6UPH - chains B and J of the 10 polymer chains in the assembly; structure by electron microscopy, 2.70 A resolution.

[Chain B]
Name: Histone H4
Organism: Kluyveromyces lactis (strain ATCC 8585 / CBS 2359 / DSM 70799 / NBRC 1267 / NRRL Y-1140 / WM37)
UniProtKB: Q6CMU6 (Q6CMU6_KLULA); residues 1-103 here = UniProt positions 1-103
Amino-acid sequence (118 residues; numbered -14 to 103; the number before each row is that of its first residue; numbers below 1 keep their minus sign (His-14 is residue -14)):
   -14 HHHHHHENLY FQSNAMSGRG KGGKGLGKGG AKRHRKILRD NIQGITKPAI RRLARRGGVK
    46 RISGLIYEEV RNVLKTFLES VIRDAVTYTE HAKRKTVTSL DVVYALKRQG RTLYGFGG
Disordered / not traced: -14 to 24
Sequence notes: expression tag (-14 to 0)

[Chain J]
Molecule: 147-nt DNA strand
Sequence (147 nucleotides; numbered -73 to 73; the number before each row is that of its first residue; numbers below 1 keep their minus sign (DA-73 is residue -73)):
   -73 ATCGGATGTA TATATCTGAC ACGTGCCTGG AGACTAGGGA GTAATCCCCT TGGCGGTTAA
   -13 AACGCGGGGG ACAGCGCGTA CGTGCGTTTA AGCGGTGCTA GAGCTGTCTA CGACCAATTG
    47 AGCGGCCTCG GCACCGGGAT TCTCGAT
Disordered / not traced: -73 to -60, 60-73

[Chain B / chain J interface]
Contacting residue pairs - 11 pairs, chain B then chain J:
  Arg36(B) with DG8(J), salt bridge to the phosphate
  Arg46(B) with DC7(J), sugar contact; DG8(J), phosphate contact
  Ile47(B) with DC7(J), sugar contact; DG8(J), hydrogen bond to the phosphate
  Ser48(B) with DC7(J), phosphate contact
  Gly49(B) with DC7(J), phosphate contact
  Arg79(B) with DA28(J), phosphate contact
  Lys80(B) with DG27(J), phosphate contact; DA28(J), hydrogen bond to the phosphate
  Thr81(B) with DA28(J), hydrogen bond to the phosphate
Interface residues without a listed pair, chain B (10 interface residues in all): Lys45, Lys78

[Overview]
10 residues of chain B and 4 residues of chain J are in contact, with 3 hydrogen bonds and 1 salt bridge.
Polar contacts include Ile47(B)-DG8(J), Lys80(B)-DA28(J) and Thr81(B)-DA28(J).
Chain B is Histone H4 (Kluyveromyces lactis (strain ATCC 8585 / CBS 2359 / DSM 70799 / NBRC 1267 / NRRL Y-1140
/ WM37)) and chain J is a 147-nt DNA strand; the structure, Structure of a Yeast Centromeric Nucleosome at 2.7
Angstrom resolution, was determined by electron microscopy.
